Entry 2OTJ (X-ray diffraction, 2.90 A resolution); this record covers chains 0 and 3 of the 31 polymer chains in the assembly.

[Chain 0]
Molecule: 23S ribosomal RNA
Organism: Haloarcula marismortui
Sequence (2922 nucleotides; each row starts with the number of its first residue):
     2 UUGGCUACUA UGCCAGCUGG UGGAUUGCUC GGCUCAGGCG CUGAUGAAGG ACGUGCCAAG
    62 CUGCGAUAAG CCAUGGGGAG CCGCACGGAG GCGAAGAACC AUGGAUUUCC GAAUGAGAAU
   122 CUCUCUAACA AUUGCUUCGC GCAAUGAGGA ACCCCGAGAA CUGAAACAUC UCAGUAUCGG
   182 GAGGAACAGA AAACGCAAUG UGAUGUCGUU AGUAACCGCG AGUGAACGCG AUACAGCCCA
   242 AACCGAAGCC CUCACGGGCA AUGUGGUGUC AGGGCUACCU CUCAUCAGCC GACCGUCUCG
   302 ACGAAGUCUC UUGGAACAGA GCGUGAUACA GGGUGACAAC CCCGUACUCG AGACCAGUAC
   362 GACGUGCGGU AGUGCCAGAG UAGCGGGGGU UGGAUAUCCC UCGCGAAUAA CGCAGGCAUC
   422 GACUGCGAAG GCUAAACACA ACCUGAGACC GAUAGUGAAC AAGUAGUGUG AACGAACGCU
   482 GCAAAGUACC CUCAGAAGGG AGGCGAAAUA GAGCAUGAAA UCAGUUGGCG AUCGAGCGAC
   542 AGGGCAUACA AGGUCCCUCG ACGAAUGACC GACGCGCGAG CGUCCAGUAA GACUCACGGG
   602 AAGCCGAUGU UCUGUCGUAC GUUUUGAAAA ACGAGCCAGG GAGUGUGUCU GCAUGGCAAG
   662 UCUAACCGGA GUAUCCGGGG AGGCACAGGG AAACCGACAU GGCCGCAGGG CUUUGCCCGA
   722 GGGCCGCCGU CUUCAAGGGC GGGGAGCCAU GUGGACACGA CCCGAAUCCG GACGAUCUAC
   782 GCAUGGACAA GAUGAAGCGU GCCGAAAGGC ACGUGGAAGU CUGUUAGAGU UGGUGUCCUA
   842 CAAUACCCUC UCGUGAUCUA UGUGUAGGGG UGAAAGGCCC AUCGAGUCCG GCAACAGCUG
   902 GUUCCAAUCG AAACAUGUCG AAGCAUGACC UCCGCCGAGG UAGUCUGUGA GGUAGAGCGA
   962 CCGAUUGGUG UGUCCGCCUC CGAGAGGAGU CGGCACACCU GUCAAACUCC AAACUUACAG
  1022 ACGCCGUUUG ACGCGGGGAU UCCGGUGCGC GGGGUAAGCC UGUGUACCAG GAGGGGAACA
  1082 ACCCAGAGAU AGGUUAAGGU CCCCAAGUGU GGAUUAAGUG UAAUCCUCUG AAGGUGGUCU
  1142 CGAGCCCUAG ACAGCCGGGA GGUGAGCUUA GAAGCAGCUA CCCUCUAAGA AAAGCGUAAC
  1202 AGCUUACCGG CCGAGGUUUG AGGCGCCCAA AAUGAUCGGG ACUCAAAUCC ACCACCGAGA
  1262 CCUGUCCGUA CCACUCAUAC UGGUAAUCGA GUAGAUUGGC GCUCUAAUUG GAUGGAAGUA
  1322 GGGGUGAAAA CUCCUAUGGA CCGAUUAGUG ACGAAAAUCC UGGCCAUAGU AGCAGCGAUA
  1382 GUCGGGUGAG AACCCCGACG GCCUAAUGGA UAAGGGUUCC UCAGCACUGC UGAUCAGCUG
  1442 AGGGUUAGCC GGUCCUAAGU CAUACCGCAA CUCGACUAUG ACGAAAUGGG AAACGGGUUA
  1502 AUAUUCCCGU GCCACUAUGC AGUGAAAGUU GACGCCCUGG GGUCGAUCAC GCUGGGCAUU
  1562 CGCCCAGUCG AACCGUCCAA CUCCGUGGAA GCCGUAAUGG CAGGAAGCGG ACGAACGGCG
  1622 GCAUAGGGAA ACGUGAUUCA ACCUGGGGCC CAUGAAAAGA CGAGCAUAGU GUCCGUACCG
  1682 AGAACCGACA CAGGUGUCCA UGGCGGCGAA AGCCAAGGCC UGUCGGGAGC AACCAACGUU
  1742 AGGGAAUUCG GCAAGUUAGU CCCGUACCUU CGGAAGAAGG GAUGCCUGCU CCGGAACGGA
  1802 GCAGGUCGCA GUGACUCGGA AGCUCGGACU GUCUAGUAAC AACAUAGGUG ACCGCAAAUC
  1862 CGCAAGGACU CGUACGGUCA CUGAAUCCUG CCCAGUGCAG GUAUCUGAAC ACCUCGUACA
  1922 AGAGGACGAA GGACCUGUCA ACGGCGGGGG UAACUAUGAC CCUCUUAAGG UAGCGUAGUA
  1982 CCUUGCCGCA UCAGUAGCGG CUUGCAUGAA UGGAUUAACC AGAGCUUCAC UGUCCCAACG
  2042 UUGGGCCCGG UGAACUGUAC AUUCCAGUGC GGAGUCUGGA GACACCCAGG GGGAAGCGAA
  2102 GACCCUAUGG AGCUUUACUG CAGGCUGUCG CUGAGACGUG GUCGCCGAUG UGCAGCAUAG
  2162 GUAGGAGACA CUACACAGGU ACCCGCGCUA GCGGGCCACC GAGUCAACAG UGAAAUACUA
  2222 CCCGUCGGUG ACUGCGACUC UCACUCCGGG AGGAGGACAC CGAUAGCCGG GCAGUUUGAC
  2282 UGGGGCGGUA CGCGCUCGAA AAGAUAUCGA GCGCGCCCUA UGGCUAUCUC AGCCGGGACA
  2342 GAGACCCGGC GAAGAGUGCA AGAGCAAAAG AUAGCUUGAC AGUGUUCUUC CCAACGAGGA
  2402 ACGCUGACGC GAAAGCGUGG UCUAGCGAAC CAAUUAGCCU GCUUGAUGCG GGCAAUUGAU
  2462 GACAGAAAAG CUACCCUAGG GAUAACAGAG UCGUCACUCG CAAGAGCACA UAUCGACCGA
  2522 GUGGCUUGCU ACCUCGAUGU CGGUUCCCUC CAUCCUGCCC GUGCAGAAGC GGGCAAGGGU
  2582 GAGGUUGUUC GCCUAUUAAA GGAGGUCGUG AGCUGGGUUU AGACCGUCGU GAGACAGGUC
  2642 GGCUGCUAUC UACUGGGUGU GUAAUGGUGU CUGACAAGAA CGACCGUAUA GUACGAGAGG
  2702 AACUACGGUU GGUGGCCACU GGUGUACCGG UUGUUCGAGA GAGCACGUGC CGGGUAGCCA
  2762 CGCCACACGG GGUAAGAGCU GAACGCAUCU AAGCUCGAAA CCCACUUGGA AAAGAGACAC
  2822 CGCCGAGGUC CCGCGUACAA GACGCGGUCG AUAGACUCGG GGUGUGCGCG UCGAGGUAAC
  2882 GAGACGUUAA GCCCACGAGC ACUAACAGAC CAAAGCCAUC AU
Unresolved in the structure: 2-9, 126-127, 715, 971-998, 1560, 1952-1963, 2137-2236, 2339-2343, 2665-2666, 2915-2923
Modified residues: 1MA (6-hydro-1-methyladenosine-5'-monophosphate) at position 628, OMU (o2'-methyluridine 5'-monophosphate) at position 2587, OMG (o2'-methylguanosine-5'-monophosphate) at position 2588, UR3 (3-methyluridine-5'-monophoshate) at position 2619, PSU (pseudouridine-5'-monophosphate) at position 2621
Sequence notes: conflict C560 (U3155 in 3377779); modified residue (628, 2587-2588, 2619, 2621)
Metal / ion sites: Mg2+ site 1 near G28 (its only coordinating residue here); Na+ site 1: C40, G41; Na+ site 2: G56, A59, G61; Na+ site 3: G66, U107, U108; Mg2+ site 2 near U115 (its only coordinating residue here); Na+ site 4: C141, G142; Na+ site 5 near U146 (its only coordinating residue here); Mg2+ site 3: C162, U2276; K+ site 1: U163, U172; Mg2+ site 4: A165, A167, C168; Na+ site 6: A165, A166, A167; Mg2+ site 5 near A166 (its only coordinating residue here); 64 more Na+ sites not listed; 78 more Mg2+ sites not listed; 1 more K+ sites not listed
Small-molecule neighbours: 13-deoxytedanolide (13T): A2430, C2431, C2432, G2459, A2460
From the paper describing this entry:
  - binding site for 13-deoxytedanolide: C2431, G2459, A2460

[Chain 3]
Molecule: 50S ribosomal protein L44E
Organism: Haloarcula marismortui
Reference sequence: P32411 (RL44_HALMA); residue numbers follow UniProt; this construct covers 1-92
Chain sequence (92 residues; each row starts with the number of its first residue):
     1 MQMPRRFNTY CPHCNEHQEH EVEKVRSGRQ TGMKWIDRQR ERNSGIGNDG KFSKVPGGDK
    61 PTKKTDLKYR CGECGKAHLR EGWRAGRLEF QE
Metal / ion sites: Mg2+ near Gly-45 (its only coordinating residue here)
Small-molecule neighbours: 13-deoxytedanolide (13T): Ile-36, Arg-40, Phe-52, Lys-54, Pro-56
From the paper describing this entry:
  - binding site for 13-deoxytedanolide: Arg-40, Pro-56

[How chain 0 and chain 3 interact]
Residue-residue contacts - 129 pairs, chain 0 then chain 3:
  A169(0) with Asn-48(3), hydrogen bond to the sugar
  U170(0) with Asn-48(3), sugar contact; Gly-50(3), hydrogen bond to the sugar
  C218(0) with Trp-35(3), phosphate contact; Gln-39(3), hydrogen bond to the phosphate; Asn-43(3), hydrogen bond to the phosphate
  G219(0) with Gln-39(3), hydrogen bond to the phosphate; Lys-51(3), phosphate contact
  C220(0) with Trp-35(3), base contact; Lys-51(3), salt bridge to the phosphate
  G388(0) with Glu-41(3), phosphate contact
  G389(0) with Ile-46(3), phosphate contact
  G390(0) with Gly-45(3), phosphate contact; Ile-46(3), hydrogen bond to the phosphate
  A395(0) with Trp-35(3), sugar contact; Arg-42(3), hydrogen bond to the phosphate
  U396(0) with Trp-35(3), phosphate contact; Arg-38(3), salt bridge to the phosphate; Arg-42(3), salt bridge to the phosphate
  C735(0) with Tyr-10(3), base contact; Asn-15(3), hydrogen bond to the base
  A1922(0) with Met-33(3), base contact
  G1923(0) with Thr-31(3), hydrogen bond to the sugar; Gly-32(3), sugar contact; Met-33(3), sugar contact
  A1924(0) with Arg-29(3), hydrogen bond to the phosphate; Gln-30(3), sugar contact
  G1925(0) with Arg-29(3), salt bridge to the phosphate
  U2120(0) with Asn-48(3), hydrogen bond to the sugar; Ser-53(3), phosphate contact
  G2121(0) with Gly-47(3), hydrogen bond to the phosphate; Ser-53(3), hydrogen bond to the phosphate
  C2122(0) with Gly-47(3), hydrogen bond to the phosphate
  G2316(0) with Pro-61(3), sugar contact
  C2317(0) with Pro-61(3), phosphate contact; Thr-62(3), hydrogen bond to the phosphate; Arg-84(3), salt bridge to the phosphate
  C2318(0) with Ala-85(3), phosphate contact; Gly-86(3), hydrogen bond to the phosphate
  C2319(0) with Met-1(3), hydrogen bond to the phosphate; Trp-83(3), base contact
  U2320(0) with Met-1(3), phosphate contact; Gln-2(3), hydrogen bond to the phosphate; Met-3(3), base contact; Pro-4(3), sugar contact; Gln-91(3), hydrogen bond to the sugar
  A2321(0) with Gln-91(3), hydrogen bond to the phosphate
  U2378(0) with Phe-7(3), sugar contact; Asn-8(3), hydrogen bond to the phosphate
  G2379(0) with Thr-9(3), hydrogen bond to the phosphate; His-17(3), salt bridge to the phosphate
  A2380(0) with Met-1(3), base contact; Trp-83(3), base contact
  C2381(0) with Thr-9(3), sugar contact; Tyr-10(3), sugar contact; Arg-80(3), hydrogen bond to the sugar
  A2382(0) with Tyr-10(3), sugar contact; Pro-12(3), sugar contact; Arg-80(3), salt bridge to the phosphate
  G2407(0) with Tyr-10(3), base contact; Asn-15(3), hydrogen bond to the sugar
  A2408(0) with Tyr-10(3), sugar contact; Asn-15(3), sugar contact; Glu-16(3), sugar contact; His-17(3), hydrogen bond to the sugar
  C2409(0) with His-17(3), hydrogen bond to the sugar
  G2426(0) with Arg-84(3), phosphate contact
  C2427(0) with Lys-60(3), base contact; Arg-84(3), salt bridge to the phosphate
  G2428(0) with Lys-60(3), hydrogen bond to the base; Lys-64(3), salt bridge to the phosphate; Arg-84(3), salt bridge to the phosphate
  C2431(0) with Lys-51(3), hydrogen bond to the sugar
  C2432(0) with Ile-36(3), phosphate contact
  A2433(0) with Gln-30(3), hydrogen bond to the phosphate; Lys-34(3), phosphate contact; Ile-36(3), phosphate contact
  A2434(0) with Arg-26(3), sugar contact; Ser-27(3), sugar contact; Gly-28(3), hydrogen bond to the phosphate; Lys-34(3), phosphate contact
  U2435(0) with Val-25(3), sugar contact; Arg-26(3), sugar contact; Gly-28(3), phosphate contact; Lys-68(3), hydrogen bond to the phosphate; Leu-79(3), base contact
  U2436(0) with Lys-68(3), salt bridge to the phosphate; Arg-70(3), salt bridge to the phosphate; Ala-77(3), hydrogen bond to the sugar; His-78(3), sugar contact; Leu-79(3), sugar contact
  A2437(0) with His-13(3), sugar contact; Arg-70(3), salt bridge to the phosphate; Lys-76(3), phosphate contact; Ala-77(3), hydrogen bond to the phosphate
  G2438(0) with Lys-76(3), salt bridge to the phosphate
  C2450(0) with Met-33(3), phosphate contact
  G2451(0) with Thr-31(3), hydrogen bond to the phosphate; Met-33(3), phosphate contact; Lys-34(3), salt bridge to the phosphate; Trp-35(3), phosphate contact; Arg-38(3), hydrogen bond to the sugar
  G2452(0) with Lys-34(3), phosphate contact; Trp-35(3), hydrogen bond to the phosphate
  A2456(0) with Leu-79(3), base contact
  U2457(0) with Leu-79(3), sugar contact; Arg-80(3), hydrogen bond to the sugar; Glu-81(3), phosphate contact; Gly-82(3), hydrogen bond to the phosphate
  U2458(0) with Lys-64(3), phosphate contact; Thr-65(3), sugar contact; Asp-66(3), sugar contact; Glu-81(3), phosphate contact; Gly-82(3), hydrogen bond to the phosphate
  G2459(0) with Lys-63(3), hydrogen bond to the phosphate; Lys-64(3), hydrogen bond to the phosphate
  A2460(0) with Gly-58(3), sugar contact; Asp-59(3), phosphate contact; Lys-60(3), hydrogen bond to the phosphate; Lys-63(3), salt bridge to the phosphate
  U2461(0) with Gly-58(3), phosphate contact; Asp-59(3), hydrogen bond to the phosphate; Lys-60(3), phosphate contact
  G2462(0) with Lys-60(3), hydrogen bond to the base; Pro-61(3), base contact
  A2468(0) with Asn-48(3), base contact; Gly-50(3), hydrogen bond to the base; Ser-53(3), base contact; Lys-54(3), salt bridge to the phosphate
Also at the interface, not in a pair above, chain 3 (64 interface residues in all): Ser-44, Asp-49, Gly-57

[In short]
54 residues of chain 0 and 64 residues of chain 3 are in contact, with 45 hydrogen bonds and 17 salt bridges.
Polar contacts include C735(0)/Asn-15(3), G2428(0)/Lys-60(3) and G2462(0)/Lys-60(3). 13-deoxytedanolide is
bound between chain 0 and chain 3. From the paper: a binding site for 13-deoxytedanolide at C2431(0), G2459(0)
and Arg-40(3) among others.
Here chain 0 is 23S ribosomal RNA and chain 3 is 50S ribosomal protein L44E, both from Haloarcula marismortui.
Entry 2OTJ (13-deoxytedanolide bound to the large subunit of Haloarcula marismortui) was determined by X-ray
diffraction, deposited together with 2OTL.
